Entry 7Q0Z (X-ray diffraction, 1.00 A resolution); this record covers chain A.

Chain A:
Molecule: Beta-lactamase
Source organism: Klebsiella pneumoniae
Notes: EC 3.5.2.6
UniProtKB: D2D9A0 (D2D9A0_KLEPN); aligned to UniProt positions 20-281 over residues 25-288 (the alignment contains insertions or deletions, so no single offset holds)
Chain sequence (262 residues; numbered 25 to 288; 2 numbers in that range are skipped by the numbering (no residue carries them; nothing is unmodelled there); the number before each row is that of its first residue):
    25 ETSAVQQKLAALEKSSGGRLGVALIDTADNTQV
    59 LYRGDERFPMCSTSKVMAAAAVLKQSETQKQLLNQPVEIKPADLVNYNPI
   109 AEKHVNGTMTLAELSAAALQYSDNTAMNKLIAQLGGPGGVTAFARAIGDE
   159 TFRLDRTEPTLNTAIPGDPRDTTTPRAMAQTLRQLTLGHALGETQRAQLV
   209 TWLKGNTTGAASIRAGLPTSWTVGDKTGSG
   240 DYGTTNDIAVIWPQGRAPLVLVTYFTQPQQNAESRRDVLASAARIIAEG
Differences from the reference sequence: conflict Glu25 (Gln21 in D2D9A0)
What the authors report for this chain:
  - contacts within the chain: Lys73-Ser130 (hydrogen bond), Lys73-Asn132 (hydrogen bond)
  - catalytic residues: Lys73, Glu166 (citing earlier work)

Overview:
The paper reports catalytic residues Lys73 and Glu166; contacts within the chain involving Lys73, Ser130 and
Asn132.
Chain A is Beta-lactamase (Klebsiella pneumoniae); the structure, Crystal structure of CTX-M-14, was
determined by X-ray diffraction, deposited together with 7Q0Y and 7Q11.
